PDB entry 6OY9 | electron microscopy, 3.90 A resolution | chains A and B of the 4 polymer chains in the assembly

[Chain A]
Molecule: Gt-alpha/Gi1-alpha chimera
Organism: Bos taurus
Reference sequence: P04695 (GNAT1_BOVIN); residues 1-201 carry their UniProt numbers (201 of 350 residues fall inside the UniProt entry; the rest is not from it)
Chain sequence (359 residues; each row starts with the number of its first residue; numbers below 1 keep their minus sign (Met-8 is residue -8)):
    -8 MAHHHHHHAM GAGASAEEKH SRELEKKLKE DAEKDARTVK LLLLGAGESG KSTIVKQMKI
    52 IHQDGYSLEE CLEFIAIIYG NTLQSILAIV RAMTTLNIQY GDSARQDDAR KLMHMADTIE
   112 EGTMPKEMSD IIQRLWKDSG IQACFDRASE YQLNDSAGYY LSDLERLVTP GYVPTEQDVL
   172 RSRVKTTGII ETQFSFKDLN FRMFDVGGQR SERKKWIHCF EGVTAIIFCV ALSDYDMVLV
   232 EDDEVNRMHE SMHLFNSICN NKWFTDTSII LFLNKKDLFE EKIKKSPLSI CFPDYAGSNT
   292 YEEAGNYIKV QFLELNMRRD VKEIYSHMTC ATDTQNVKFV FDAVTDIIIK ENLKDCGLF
Not modelled in the structure: -8 to 5, 56-177
Sequence notes: expression tag (-8 to 0)
Swiss-Prot annotation at these positions:
  - region: Lys31 to Thr44 (G1 motif), Asp169 to Thr177 (G2 motif), Phe192 to Arg201 (G3 motif)
  - binding site (GTP): Gly36 to Ser43, Asp146, Leu171 to Thr177, Gly199
  - binding site (Mg(2+)): Ser43, Thr177
  - modified residue: Tyr142 (Phosphotyrosine)
  - lipidation: Gly2 (N-myristoyl glycine)

[Chain B]
Molecule: Guanine nucleotide-binding protein G(I)/G(S)/G(T) subunit beta-1
Organism: Bos taurus
Reference sequence: P62871 (GBB1_BOVIN); residue numbers follow UniProt; this construct covers 1-340
Chain sequence (340 residues; numbered 1 to 340; the number before each row is that of its first residue):
     1 MSELDQLRQE AEQLKNQIRD ARKACADATL SQITNNIDPV GRIQMRTRRT LRGHLAKIYA
    61 MHWGTDSRLL LSASQDGKLI IWDSYTTNKV HAIPLRSSWV MTCAYAPSGN YVACGGLDNI
   121 CSIYNLKTRE GNVRVSRELA GHTGYLSCCR FLDDNQIVTS SGDTTCALWD IETGQQTTTF
   181 TGHTGDVMSL SLAPDTRLFV SGACDASAKL WDVREGMCRQ TFTGHESDIN AICFFPNGNA
   241 FATGSDDATC RLFDLRADQE LMTYSHDNII CGITSVSFSK SGRLLLAGYD DFNCNVWDAL
   301 KADRAGVLAG HDNRVSCLGV TDDGMAVATG SWDSFLKIWN
Not modelled in the structure: 1
Sequence notes: conflict Leu71 (Val in P62871)
Swiss-Prot annotation at these positions:
  - modified residue: Ser2 (N-acetylserine), His266 (Phosphohistidine)

[How chain A and chain B interact]
Pairs across the interface - 28 pairs, chain A then chain B:
  Glu8(A) with Thr86(B); Asn88(B)
  Ser12(A) with Asn88(B); Lys89(B)
  Leu15(A) with Ala92(B), hydrophobic
  Leu19(A) with Gly53(B); Lys78(B)
  Asp22(A) with Lys78(B), salt bridge
  Ala23(A) with Leu55(B), hydrophobic
  Thr178(A) with Asn119(B); His142(B)
  Ile180(A) with Trp99(B), hydrophobic; Leu117(B), hydrophobic
  Glu182(A) with Trp99(B)
  Phe195(A) with Trp99(B), hydrophobic
  Ser202(A) with Tyr145(B); Asp186(B), hydrogen bond
  Lys206(A) with Met188(B); Cys204(B), hydrogen bond; Asp228(B), salt bridge
  Trp207(A) with Leu117(B)
  His209(A) with Tyr59(B); Trp332(B)
  Cys210(A) with Tyr59(B), hydrogen bond; Gln75(B), hydrogen bond; Trp99(B)
  Phe211(A) with Trp99(B), hydrophobic
  Glu212(A) with Lys57(B), salt bridge
Interface residues without a listed pair, chain A (23 interface residues in all): Glu9, His11, Gly179, Gly199, Gln200, Trp254
Interface residues without a listed pair, chain B (25 interface residues in all): Val90, Asp118, Thr143, Gly162, Arg314

[Summary]
The interface between chain A and chain B involves 23 residues on one side and 25 on the other, with 4
hydrogen bonds and 3 salt bridges. Among the polar pairs are Asp22(A)-Lys78(B), Lys206(A)-Asp228(B) and
Glu212(A)-Lys57(B).
Here chain A is Gt-alpha/Gi1-alpha chimera and chain B is Guanine nucleotide-binding protein G(I)/G(S)/G(T)
subunit beta-1, both from Bos taurus. Entry 6OY9 (Structure of the Rhodopsin-Transducin Complex) was
determined by electron microscopy (same publication as 6OYA).
